8TJY - chains A and B of the 8 polymer chains in the assembly; structure by electron microscopy, 2.79 A resolution.

[Chain A]
Protein: Endonuclease GajA
Source organism: Bacillus cereus
Notes: EC 3.1.-.-
UniProtKB: J8H9C1 (GAJA_BACC6); residue numbers follow UniProt; this construct covers 1-578
Chain sequence (578 residues; row label = number of the first residue in the row):
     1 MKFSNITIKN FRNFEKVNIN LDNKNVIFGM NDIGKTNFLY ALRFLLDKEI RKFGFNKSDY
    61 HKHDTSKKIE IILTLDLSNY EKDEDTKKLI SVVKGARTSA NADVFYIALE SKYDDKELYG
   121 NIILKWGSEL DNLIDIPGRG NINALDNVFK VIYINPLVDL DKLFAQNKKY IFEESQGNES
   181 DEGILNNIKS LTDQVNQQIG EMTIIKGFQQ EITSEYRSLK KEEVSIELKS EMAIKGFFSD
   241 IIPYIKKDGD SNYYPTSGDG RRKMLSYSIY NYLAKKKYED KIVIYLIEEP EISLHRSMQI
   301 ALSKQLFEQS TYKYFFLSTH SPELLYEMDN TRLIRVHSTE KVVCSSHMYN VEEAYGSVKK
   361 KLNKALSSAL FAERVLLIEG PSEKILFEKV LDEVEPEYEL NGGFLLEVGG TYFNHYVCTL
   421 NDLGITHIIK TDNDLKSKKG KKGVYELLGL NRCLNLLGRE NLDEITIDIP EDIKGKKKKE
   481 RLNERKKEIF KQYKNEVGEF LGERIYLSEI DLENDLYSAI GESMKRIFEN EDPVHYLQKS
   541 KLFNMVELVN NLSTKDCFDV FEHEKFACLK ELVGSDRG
Disordered / not traced: 159-257, 576-578
UniProt features mapped onto this chain:
  - binding site (ATP): D32 to T36
  - binding site (a divalent metal cation): E379, E383, D463, E464, E513
  - site (Interaction with GajB): K94, R97
  - mutagenesis: K35 (K35A: Retains endonuclease activity), H320 (H320A: Retains endonuclease activity, ATP only partially inhibits endonuclease activity), E379 (E379A: Loss of endonuclease activity), D511 (D511A: Loss of endonuclease activity), K541 (K541A: Loss of endonuclease activity)
From the paper describing this entry:
  - mutagenesis - E379A: decreased growth
  - catalytic residues: E379, E383, E513 (proposed by the authors, not directly observed)
  - mutagenesis - E379A: abolished catalytic activity (citing earlier work)

[Chain B]
Protein: Gabija protein GajB
Source organism: Bacillus cereus
UniProtKB: J8HQ06 (GAJB_BACC6); residues 1-494 here = UniProt positions 1-494
Chain sequence (494 residues; row label = number of the first residue in the row):
     1 MSREQIIKDG GNILVTAGAG SGKTTILVSK IEADLKENKT HYSIAAVTFT NKAAKEIEGR
    61 LGYSSRGNFI GTNDGFVESE IIRPFIKDAF GNDYPDNFTA EYFDNQFASY DKGLQVLKYQ
   121 NILGTYSNPK KNFKFQLALD ILKKSLVARQ YIFSKYFKIF IDEYQDSDKD MHNLFMYLKD
   181 QLKIKLFIVG DPKQSIYIWR GAEPENFNGL IENSTDFNKY HLTSNFRCCQ DIQNYSNLFN
   241 EETRSLIKEK NEVQNVISIA DDMPISDILL KLTEEKQVLN IEAELVILVR RRNQAIEIMK
   301 ELNEEGFNFI FIPQTPLDRA TPNATLLKEV IKYVKNDRYS IYDLAAEIVG NLSSREIKEI
   361 QKIINELLVP NINQVLINQV LINLFAKLEI TLDTREITAF TEVMMTNEFD IAFDTNEYLH
   421 KIFTVHSAKG LEFNQVIITA SDYNVHYNRD TNEHYVATTR AKDKLIVIMD NKKYSDYIET
   481 LMKELKIKNI IKSI
Disordered / not traced: 101-103, 225-494
UniProt features mapped onto this chain:
  - binding site (ATP): A17 to T24
  - site (Interaction with GajA): V147, Q150

[Chain A / chain B interface]
Pairs across the interface (32; chain A residue first):
  Y80(A) with Q150(B); F153(B); S154(B)
  E84(A) with Y42(B), hydrogen bond
  K87(A) with H41(B); Y42(B); F153(B); S154(B)
  K88(A) with H41(B)
  I90(A) with Y151(B); S154(B)
  S91(A) with H41(B); Y151(B); S154(B); K155(B)
  K94(A) with S79(B), hydrogen bond (side chain-backbone); E80(B), salt bridge; P84(B); Y151(B)
  G95(A) with P84(B); F85(B)
  R97(A) with V147(B); Q150(B), hydrogen bond
  T98(A) with D88(B); V147(B)
  S99(A) with D88(B), hydrogen bond; S145(B); L146(B), hydrogen bond (side chain-backbone); V147(B)
  E279(A) with K39(B)
  D280(A) with T40(B); H41(B)
Other interface residues (no listed pair), chain A (15 interface residues in all): V93, A102

[Summary]
15 residues of chain A and 17 residues of chain B are in contact, with 5 hydrogen bonds and 1 salt bridge.
Among the polar pairs are K94(A)-E80(B), E84(A)-Y42(B) and K94(A)-S79(B). From the paper: catalytic residues
E379(A), E383(A) and E513(A); E379A of chain A reduces growth.
Here chain A is Endonuclease GajA and chain B is Gabija protein GajB, both from Bacillus cereus. Entry 8TJY
(Structure of Gabija AB complex) was determined by electron microscopy (same publication as 8TK0 and 8TK1).
